7PT7 - chains 6 and F of the 15 polymer chains in the assembly; structure by electron microscopy, 3.80 A resolution.

== Chain 6 (and F) ==
Protein: DNA replication licensing factor MCM6
From: Saccharomyces cerevisiae (strain ATCC 204508 / S288c)
Notes: EC 3.6.4.12; chain F of this document is another copy of the same molecule, construct and numbering; everything in this record applies to it too
Reference sequence: P53091 (MCM6_YEAST); numbering as in UniProt (aligned over 1-1017)
Chain sequence (1017 residues; numbered 1 to 1017; the number before each row is that of its first residue):
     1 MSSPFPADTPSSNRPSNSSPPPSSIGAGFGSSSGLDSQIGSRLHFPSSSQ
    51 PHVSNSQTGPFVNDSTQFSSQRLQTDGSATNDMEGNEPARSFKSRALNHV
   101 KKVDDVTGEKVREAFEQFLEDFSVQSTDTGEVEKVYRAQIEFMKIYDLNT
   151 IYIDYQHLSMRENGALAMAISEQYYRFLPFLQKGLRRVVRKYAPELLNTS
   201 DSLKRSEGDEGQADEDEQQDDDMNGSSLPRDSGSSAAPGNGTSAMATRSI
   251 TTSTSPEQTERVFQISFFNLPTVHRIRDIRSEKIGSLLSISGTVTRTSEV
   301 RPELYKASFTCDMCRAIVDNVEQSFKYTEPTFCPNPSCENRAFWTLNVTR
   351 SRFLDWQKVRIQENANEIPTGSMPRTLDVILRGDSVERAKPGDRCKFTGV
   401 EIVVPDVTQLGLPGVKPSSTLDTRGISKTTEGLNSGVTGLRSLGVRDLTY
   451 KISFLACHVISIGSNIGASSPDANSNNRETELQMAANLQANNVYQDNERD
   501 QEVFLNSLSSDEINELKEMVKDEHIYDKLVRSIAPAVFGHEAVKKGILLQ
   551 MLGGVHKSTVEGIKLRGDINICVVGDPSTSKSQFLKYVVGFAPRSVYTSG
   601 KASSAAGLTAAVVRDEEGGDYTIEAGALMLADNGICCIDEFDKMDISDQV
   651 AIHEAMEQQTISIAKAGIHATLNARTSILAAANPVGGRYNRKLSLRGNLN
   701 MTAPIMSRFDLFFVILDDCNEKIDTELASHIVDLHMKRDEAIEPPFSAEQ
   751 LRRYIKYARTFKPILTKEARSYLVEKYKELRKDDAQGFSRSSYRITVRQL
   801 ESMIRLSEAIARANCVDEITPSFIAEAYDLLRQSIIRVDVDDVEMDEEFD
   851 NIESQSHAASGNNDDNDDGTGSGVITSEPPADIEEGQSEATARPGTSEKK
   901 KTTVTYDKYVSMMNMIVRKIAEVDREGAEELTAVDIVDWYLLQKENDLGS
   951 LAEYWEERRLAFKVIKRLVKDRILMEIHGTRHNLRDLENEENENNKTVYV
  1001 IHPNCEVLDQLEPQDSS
Not modelled in the structure: 1-103, 201-258, 422-441, 463-499, 787-789, 839-1017
Bound ions: Zn2+: Cys-311, Cys-314, Cys-333, Cys-338; Mg2+: Ser-582 (together with ADP)
Residues lining bound ligands:
  - ADP (adenosine-5'-diphosphate), molecule 1: Ala-536, Val-537, Phe-538, His-540, Asp-576, Pro-577, Ser-578, Thr-579, Ser-580, Lys-581, Ser-582, Gln-583, Leu-727, Ile-731
  - ADP, molecule 2: Arg-708, Val-797, Arg-798, Glu-801
UniProt features mapped onto this chain:
  - motif: Ser-707 to Asp-710 (Arginine finger)
  - binding site (ATP): Gly-575 to Ser-582
  - modified residue: Ser-78 (Phosphoserine), Ser-249 (Phosphoserine), Ser-372 (Phosphoserine), Thr-766 (Phosphothreonine)
  - mutagenesis: Lys-581 (K581A: Loss of MCM2-7 complex helicase activity)

== How chain 6 and chain F interact ==
Pairs across the interface (13; chain 6 residue first):
  Met-313(6) / Asp-312(F)
  Met-313(6) / Met-313(F)  hydrophobic
  Met-313(6) / Cys-314(F)
  Met-313(6) / Arg-315(F)
  Cys-314(6) / Cys-314(F)  hydrophobic
  Arg-315(6) / Met-313(F)
  Arg-315(6) / Asn-335(F)  hydrogen bond (backbone-side chain)
  Arg-315(6) / Ser-337(F)  hydrogen bond (side chain-backbone)
  Arg-315(6) / Cys-338(F)  hydrogen bond (side chain-backbone)
  Asn-335(6) / Arg-315(F)
  Ser-337(6) / Arg-315(F)  hydrogen bond (side chain-backbone)
  Cys-338(6) / Arg-315(F)  hydrogen bond (backbone-side chain)
  Asn-340(6) / Arg-315(F)

== Overview ==
The chain 6/chain F interface involves 7 residues from each chain, with 5 hydrogen bonds. Polar pairs include
Arg-315(6)/Asn-335(F), Arg-315(6)/Ser-337(F) and Arg-315(6)/Cys-338(F). Bound to chain 6: ADP. From UniProt: 8
ATP-binding residues and one mutagenesis site on chain 6.
Chain 6 and chain F are both DNA replication licensing factor MCM6 (Saccharomyces cerevisiae (strain ATCC
204508 / S288c)); the structure, Structure of MCM2-7 DH complexed with Cdc7-Dbf4 in the presence of ADP:BeF3,
state I, was determined by electron microscopy (same publication as 7PT6).
